Entry 8HND (electron microscopy, 3.19 A resolution); this record covers chain A.

Chain A:
Protein: Solute carrier organic anion transporter family member 1B1
Organism: Homo sapiens
UniProt: Q9Y6L6 (SO1B1_HUMAN); numbering as in UniProt (aligned over 1-691)
Chain sequence (724 residues; row label = number of the first residue in the row):
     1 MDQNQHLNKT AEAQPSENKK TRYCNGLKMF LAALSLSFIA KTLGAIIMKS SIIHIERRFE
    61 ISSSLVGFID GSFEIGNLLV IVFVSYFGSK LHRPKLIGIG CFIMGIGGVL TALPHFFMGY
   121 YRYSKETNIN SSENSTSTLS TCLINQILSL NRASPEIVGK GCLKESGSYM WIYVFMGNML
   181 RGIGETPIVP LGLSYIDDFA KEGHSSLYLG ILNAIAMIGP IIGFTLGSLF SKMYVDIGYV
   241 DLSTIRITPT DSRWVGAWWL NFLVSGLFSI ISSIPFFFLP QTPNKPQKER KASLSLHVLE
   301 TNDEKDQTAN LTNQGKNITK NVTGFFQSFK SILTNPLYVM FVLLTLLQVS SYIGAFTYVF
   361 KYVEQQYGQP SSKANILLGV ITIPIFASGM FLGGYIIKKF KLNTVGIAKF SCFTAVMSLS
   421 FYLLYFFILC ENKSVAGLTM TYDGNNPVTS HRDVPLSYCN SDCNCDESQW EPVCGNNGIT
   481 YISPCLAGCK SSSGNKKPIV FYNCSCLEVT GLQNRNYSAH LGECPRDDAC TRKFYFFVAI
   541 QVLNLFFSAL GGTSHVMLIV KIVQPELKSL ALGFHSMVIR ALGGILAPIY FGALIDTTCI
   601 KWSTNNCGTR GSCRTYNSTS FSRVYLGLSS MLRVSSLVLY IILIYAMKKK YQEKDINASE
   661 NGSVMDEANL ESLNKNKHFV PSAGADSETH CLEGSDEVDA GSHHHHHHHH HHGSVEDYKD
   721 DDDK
Unresolved in the structure: 1-25, 123-137, 150-159, 282-323, 653-724
Differences from the reference sequence: expression tag (692-724)
Cystine bridges: Cys142-Cys463, Cys430-Cys530, Cys459-Cys506, Cys465-Cys485, Cys474-Cys524, Cys489-Cys504, Cys599-Cys613
Glycans and other covalent adducts: N-acetylglucosamine (NAG) linked to Asn503, Asn516
Small-molecule neighbours: estrone 3-sulfate (FY5): Met217, Pro220, Phe224, Tyr352, Ala355, Phe356, Val359, Leu378, Ile383, Phe386, Tyr422, Tyr425, Gln541, Asn544, Leu545, Tyr625, Arg633
Swiss-Prot annotation at these positions:
  - modified residue (Phosphoserine): Ser293, Ser295, Ser672, Ser682
  - glycosylation (N-linked (GlcNAc...) asparagine): Asn130, Asn134, Asn432, Asn503, Asn516, Asn617
What the authors report for this chain:
  - contacts within the chain: Glu56-Lys361, Arg57-Glu364, His115-Asp236, Arg253-Glu471 (salt bridge), Ser243-Lys497, Glu60-Arg614 (salt bridge)
  - binding site for estrone 3-sulfate: Phe224, Tyr352, Phe356, Phe386, Tyr422, Gln541, Asn544, Tyr625
  - mutagenesis - Q541A: decreased binding to estrone 3-sulfate
  - conformationally variable residues (side-chain flip): Tyr352
  - mutagenesis - K41A, K49A, R580A: decreased expression

In short:
Chain A binds estrone 3-sulfate. Covalently linked N-acetylglucosamine: at Asn503 and Asn516. From the paper:
a binding site for estrone 3-sulfate at Phe224, Tyr352 and Phe356 among others; K41A, K49A and R580A reduce
expression.
Chain A is Solute carrier organic anion transporter family member 1B1 (Homo sapiens); the structure, Cryo-EM
structure of human OATP1B1 in complex with estrone-3-sulfate, was determined by electron microscopy (same
publication as 8HNB, 8HNC, 8HNH and 8K6L).
